PDB entry 7OH9 | electron microscopy, 3.00 A resolution | chains A and I of the 13 polymer chains in the assembly

# Chain A
Molecule: Histone H3.2
From: Xenopus laevis
UniProtKB: P84233 (H32_XENLA); residues 1-135 here correspond to UniProt positions 2-136 (UniProt number = residue number + 1)
Amino-acid sequence (135 residues; each row starts with the number of its first residue):
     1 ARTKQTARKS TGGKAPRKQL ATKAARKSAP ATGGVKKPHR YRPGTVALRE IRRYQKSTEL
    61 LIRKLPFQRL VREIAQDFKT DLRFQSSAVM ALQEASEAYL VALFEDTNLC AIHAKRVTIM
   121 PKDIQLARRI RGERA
Not modelled in the structure: 1-37, 135
Construct notes: conflict Ala102 (Gly103 in P84233)
UniProt features mapped onto this chain:
  - modified residue: Arg2 (Asymmetric dimethylarginine), Thr3 (Phosphothreonine), Lys4 (Allysine), Gln5 (5-glutamyl dopamine), Thr6 (Phosphothreonine), Arg8 (Citrulline), Lys9 (N6,N6,N6-trimethyllysine), Ser10 (ADP-ribosylserine), Thr11 (Phosphothreonine), Lys14 (N6-(2-hydroxyisobutyryl)lysine), Arg17 (Asymmetric dimethylarginine), Lys18 (N6-(2-hydroxyisobutyryl)lysine), Lys23 (N6-(2-hydroxyisobutyryl)lysine), Arg26 (Citrulline), Lys27 (N6,N6,N6-trimethyllysine), Ser28 (ADP-ribosylserine), Lys36 (N6,N6,N6-trimethyllysine), Lys37 (N6-methyllysine), Tyr41 (Phosphotyrosine), Lys56 (N6,N6,N6-trimethyllysine) and 8 more in UniProt
  - lipidation: Cys110 (S-palmitoyl cysteine)

# Chain I
Molecule: 145-nt DNA strand
From: synthetic construct
Sequence (145 nucleotides; numbered -72 to 72; the number before each row is that of its first residue; numbers below 1 keep their minus sign (DA-72 is residue -72)):
   -72 ATCAGAATCC CGGTGCCGAG GCCGCTCAAT TGGTCGTAGA CAGCTCTAGC ACCGCTTAAA
   -12 CGCACGTACG CGCTGTCCCC CGCGTTTTAA CCGCCAAGGG GATTACTCCC TAGTCTCCAG
    48 GCACGTGTCA GATATATACA TCGAT

# Chain A / chain I interface
Residue-residue contacts (25):
  Pro38(A) - DA71(I)  phosphate contact
  Pro38(A) - DT72(I)  phosphate contact
  His39(A) - DA71(I)  sugar contact
  Arg40(A) - DG70(I)  phosphate contact
  Arg40(A) - DA71(I)  phosphate contact
  Arg42(A) - DA-5(I)  salt bridge to the phosphate
  Arg42(A) - DG70(I)  phosphate contact
  Pro43(A) - DA-5(I)  phosphate contact
  Thr45(A) - DG70(I)  phosphate contact
  Arg63(A) - DA-14(I)  sugar contact
  Arg63(A) - DA-13(I)  salt bridge to the phosphate
  Arg72(A) - DC-23(I)  salt bridge to the phosphate
  Arg83(A) - DG-24(I)  sugar contact
  Arg83(A) - DC-23(I)  phosphate contact
  Phe84(A) - DG-24(I)  sugar contact
  Phe84(A) - DC-23(I)  hydrogen bond to the phosphate
  Gln85(A) - DG-24(I)  phosphate contact
  Ser86(A) - DG-24(I)  hydrogen bond to the phosphate
  Arg116(A) - DG-3(I)  phosphate contact
  Arg116(A) - DC-2(I)  salt bridge to the phosphate
  Val117(A) - DG-3(I)  hydrogen bond to the phosphate
  Thr118(A) - DC-4(I)  phosphate contact
  Thr118(A) - DG-3(I)  hydrogen bond to the phosphate
  Met120(A) - DG-3(I)  phosphate contact
  Lys122(A) - DC-2(I)  salt bridge to the phosphate
Interface residues without a listed pair, chain A (20 interface residues in all): Tyr41, Leu82, Lys115
Interface residues without a listed pair, chain I (13 interface residues in all): DT-6, DC69

# In short
20 residues of chain A and 13 residues of chain I are in contact, with 4 hydrogen bonds and 5 salt bridges.
Polar pairs include Phe84(A)-DC-23(I), Ser86(A)-DG-24(I) and Val117(A)-DG-3(I).
Here chain A is Histone H3.2 (Xenopus laevis) and chain I is a 145-nt DNA strand (synthetic construct). Entry
7OH9 (Nucleosome with TBP and TFIIA bound at SHL -6) was determined by electron microscopy together with 7OHA,
7OHB and 7OHC from the same study.
